1MAQ - chain A; structure by X-ray diffraction, 2.30 A resolution.

# Chain A
Molecule: Aspartate aminotransferase
Organism: Gallus gallus
Notes: EC 2.6.1.1
UniProtKB: P00508 (AATM_CHICK); the construct has insertions or renumbered stretches relative to UniProt, so the offset changes along the chain: 3-64 = UniProt 23-84; 66-126 = UniProt 85-145; 133-152 = UniProt 148-167; 154-406 = UniProt 168-420; 1 more segments
Sequence (401 residues; row label = number of the first residue in the row; note: 7 numbers in that range are skipped by the numbering (no residue carries them; nothing is unmodelled there)):
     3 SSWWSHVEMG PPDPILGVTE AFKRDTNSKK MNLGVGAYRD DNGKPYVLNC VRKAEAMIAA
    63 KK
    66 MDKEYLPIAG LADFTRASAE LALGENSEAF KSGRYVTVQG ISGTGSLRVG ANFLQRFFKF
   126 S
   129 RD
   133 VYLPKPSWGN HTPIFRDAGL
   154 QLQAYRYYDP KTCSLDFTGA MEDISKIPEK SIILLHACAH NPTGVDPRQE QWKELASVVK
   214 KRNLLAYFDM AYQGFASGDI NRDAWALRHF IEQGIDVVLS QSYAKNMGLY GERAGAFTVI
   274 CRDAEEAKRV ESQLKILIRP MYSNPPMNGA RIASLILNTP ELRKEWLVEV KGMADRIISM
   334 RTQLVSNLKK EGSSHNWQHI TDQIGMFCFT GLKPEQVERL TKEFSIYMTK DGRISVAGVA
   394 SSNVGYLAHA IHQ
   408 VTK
Construct notes: conflict Pro47 (Ser67 in P00508)
Curated features (UniProtKB/Swiss-Prot):
  - binding site (substrate): Gly38, Trp140, Asn194, Arg386
  - modified residue: Lys258 (N6-(pyridoxal phosphate)lysine)
Small-molecule neighbours: PGU (N-({3-hydroxy-2-methyl-5-[(phosphonooxy)methyl]pyridin-4-yl}methyl)-L-glutamic acid): Ile17, Leu18, Val37, Gly38, Tyr70, Ser107, Gly108, Thr109, Leu112, Trp140, His143, His189, Asn194, Asp222, Ala224, Tyr225, Ser255, Ala257, Lys258, Arg266, Arg292, Ser296, Phe360, Arg386

# Summary
Ligands of chain A: compound PGU. Curated annotation (UniProt) lists 4 substrate-binding residues.
Chain A is Aspartate aminotransferase (Gallus gallus); the structure, Crystal structures of true enzymatic
reaction intermediates: aspartate and glutamate ketimines in aspartate aminotransferase, was determined by
X-ray diffraction (same publication as 1MAP).
